4Q43 - chains A and B of the 3 polymer chains in the assembly; structure by X-ray diffraction, 2.45 A resolution.

# Chain A
Name: DNA polymerase IV
Source organism: Escherichia coli
Notes: EC 2.7.7.7
UniProtKB: Q47155 (DPO4_ECOLI); residue numbers follow UniProt; this construct covers 2-351
Amino-acid sequence (352 residues; numbered 0 to 351; the number before each row is that of its first residue; numbering starts at 0):
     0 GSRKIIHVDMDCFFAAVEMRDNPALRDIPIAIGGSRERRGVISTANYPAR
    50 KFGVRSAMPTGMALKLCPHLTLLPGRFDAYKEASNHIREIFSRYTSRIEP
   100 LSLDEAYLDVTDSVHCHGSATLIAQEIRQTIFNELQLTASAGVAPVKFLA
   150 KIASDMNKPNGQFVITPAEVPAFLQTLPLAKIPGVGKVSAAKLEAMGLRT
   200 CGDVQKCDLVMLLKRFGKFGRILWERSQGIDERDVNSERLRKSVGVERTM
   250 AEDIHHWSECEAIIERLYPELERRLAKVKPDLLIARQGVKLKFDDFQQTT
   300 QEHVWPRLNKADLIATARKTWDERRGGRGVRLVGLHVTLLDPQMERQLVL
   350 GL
Unresolved in the structure: 342-351
Construct notes: expression tag (0-1)
Ion coordination: Mg2+ site 1: Asp8, Met9, Asp103 (together with 0KX); Mg2+ site 2: Asp8, Glu104 (together with 0KX)
Small-molecule neighbours: 0KX (2'-deoxy-5'-O-[(R)-hydroxy{[(R)-hydroxy(phosphonooxy)phosphoryl]amino}phosphoryl]cytidine): Asp8, Met9, Asp10, Cys11, Phe12, Phe13, Ser42, Thr43, Tyr46, Arg49, Ser55, Ala56, Asp103, Glu104, Lys157
UniProt features mapped onto this chain:
  - active site: Glu104
  - binding site (Mg(2+)): Asp8, Asp103
  - site: Phe13 (Substrate discrimination)
  - natural variant: Glu36 to Arg38 (sequence variant, change not given here; In strain: ECOR 45B1), Gln124 (Q124K: In strain: ECOR 35D), Asn132 (N132S: In strain: ECOR 34B1 and ECOR 37UG), Gln135 (Q135H: In strain: ECOR 70B1), Pro170 (P170S: In strain: ECOR 37UG), Ala171 (A171T: In strain: ECOR 45B1, ECOR 46D and 2 more), Leu176 (L176F: In strain: ECOR 37UG), Gly201 (G201S: In strain: ECOR 59B2), Met210 (M210I: In strain: ECOR 37UG, ECOR 45B1 and 4 more; M210T: In strain: ECOR 35D, ECOR 46D and 6 more), Arg225 (R225C: In strain: ECOR 59B2 and ECOR 60B2), Ala310 (A310S: In strain: ECOR 57B2, ECOR 59B2 and 2 more), Asp321 (D321N: In strain: ECOR 35D)
  - mutagenesis: Asp8 (D8A/H: Loss of function), Arg49 (R49A/F: Loss of function), Asp103 (D103A/N: Loss of function), Glu104 (E104A: Loss of function)
From the paper describing this entry:
  - binding site for the 18-nt DNA strand (chain B): Phe13, Ile31, Gly32, Gly33, Arg38, Val40, Ser42, Ala56, Pro73, Phe76, Thr248, Phe295, Arg330
  - binding site for 0KX: Asp8, Met9, Asp10, Cys11, Phe12, Phe13, Ser42, Thr43, Arg49, Ser55, Asp103, Glu104, Lys157
  - mutagenesis - S42A: unchanged catalytic activity
  - mutagenesis - S42A (2.5-fold): decreased growth

# Chain B
Molecule: 18-nt DNA strand
Sequence (18 nucleotides; each row starts with the number of its first residue):
   837 TCTXGGGTCCTAGGACCC
Modified positions: RDG (2'-deoxy-N-(furan-2-ylmethyl)guanosine 5'-(dihydrogen phosphate)) at position 840

# Interface between chain A and chain B
Residue-residue contacts (44):
  Ile31(A) - RDG_840(B)  base contact
  Gly32(A) - RDG_840(B)  base contact
  Arg35(A) - DT837(B)  phosphate contact
  Arg35(A) - DC838(B)  salt bridge to the phosphate
  Arg38(A) - DT839(B)  salt bridge to the phosphate
  Arg38(A) - RDG_840(B)  sugar contact
  Val40(A) - DT839(B)  phosphate contact
  Val40(A) - RDG_840(B)  sugar contact
  Ser42(A) - RDG_840(B)  base contact
  Ala56(A) - RDG_840(B)  base contact
  Pro58(A) - DT837(B)  base contact
  Pro58(A) - DT839(B)  sugar contact
  Gly60(A) - DC838(B)  phosphate contact
  Met61(A) - DT837(B)  hydrogen bond to the base
  Pro73(A) - RDG_840(B)  base contact
  Phe76(A) - RDG_840(B)  base contact
  Gly216(A) - DT847(B)  phosphate contact
  Lys217(A) - DC846(B)  salt bridge to the phosphate
  Lys217(A) - DT847(B)  hydrogen bond to the phosphate
  Arg238(A) - DT844(B)  hydrogen bond to the phosphate
  Arg238(A) - DC845(B)  salt bridge to the phosphate
  Arg240(A) - DG843(B)  salt bridge to the phosphate
  Arg240(A) - DT844(B)  phosphate contact
  Lys241(A) - DT844(B)  hydrogen bond to the phosphate
  Lys241(A) - DC845(B)  salt bridge to the phosphate
  Ser242(A) - DG843(B)  sugar contact
  Ser242(A) - DT844(B)  hydrogen bond to the phosphate
  Val243(A) - DG843(B)  phosphate contact
  Gly244(A) - DG842(B)  sugar contact
  Gly244(A) - DG843(B)  hydrogen bond to the phosphate
  Val245(A) - DG842(B)  phosphate contact
  Glu246(A) - DG841(B)  phosphate contact
  Glu246(A) - DG842(B)  hydrogen bond to the phosphate
  Arg247(A) - DG841(B)  salt bridge to the phosphate
  Arg247(A) - DG842(B)  salt bridge to the phosphate
  Thr248(A) - RDG_840(B)  sugar contact
  Thr248(A) - DG841(B)  hydrogen bond to the phosphate
  Arg273(A) - DG842(B)  salt bridge to the phosphate
  Arg273(A) - DG843(B)  salt bridge to the phosphate
  Phe295(A) - DT839(B)  stacking on the base
  Phe295(A) - RDG_840(B)  phosphate contact
  Arg330(A) - DT839(B)  salt bridge to the phosphate
  Arg330(A) - RDG_840(B)  salt bridge to the phosphate
  Leu331(A) - DG841(B)  phosphate contact
Also at the interface, not in a pair above, chain A (33 interface residues in all): Phe13, Gly33, Gly39, Phe215, Leu239

# Overview
The interface between chain A and chain B involves 33 residues on one side and 11 on the other; the contacts
include 8 hydrogen bonds, 12 salt bridges and 1 aromatic stacking contact. Polar pairs include
Met61(A)-DT837(B), Lys217(A)-DT847(B) and Arg238(A)-DT844(B). From the paper: a binding site for the 18-nt DNA
strand (chain B) at Phe13(A), Ile31(A) and Gly32(A) among others; S42A of chain A reduces growth.
Here chain A is DNA polymerase IV (Escherichia coli) and chain B is an 18-nt DNA strand. Entry 4Q43
(Polymerase-damaged DNA complex) was determined by X-ray diffraction together with 4Q44 and 4Q45 from the same
study.
